1GWD - chain A; structure by X-ray diffraction, 1.77 A resolution.

== Chain A ==
Name: Lysozyme C
From: Gallus gallus
Notes: EC 3.2.1.17
Reference sequence: P00698 (LYC_CHICK); residues 1-129 here correspond to UniProt positions 19-147 (UniProt number = residue number + 18)
Sequence (129 residues; each row starts with the number of its first residue):
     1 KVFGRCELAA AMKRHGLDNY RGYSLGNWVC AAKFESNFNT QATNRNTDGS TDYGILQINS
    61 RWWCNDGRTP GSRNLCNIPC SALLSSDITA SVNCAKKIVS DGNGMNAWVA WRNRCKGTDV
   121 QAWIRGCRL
UniProt features mapped onto this chain:
  - active site: E35, D52
  - binding site (substrate): D101
Disulfides: C6-C127, C30-C115, C64-C80, C76-C94
Bound ions: Na+: S60, C64, S72, R73
Ligand contacts: carbon monoxide (CMO): A10, A11, R14

== Summary ==
Bound to chain A: carbon monoxide. S60, C64, S72 and R73 form the Na+ site. UniProt lists active-site residues
E35 and D52 and substrate-binding residue D101.
Chain A is Lysozyme C (Gallus gallus); the structure, Tri-iodide derivative of hen egg-white lysozyme, was
determined by X-ray diffraction (same publication as 1GW9, 1GWA and 1GWG).
